PDB entry 1P5U | X-ray diffraction, 1.99 A resolution | chains A and B of the 3 polymer chains in the assembly

# Chain A
Protein: Chaperone protein Caf1M
Source organism: Yersinia pestis
Notes: fragment: residues 24-258 of SWS P26926
UniProt: P26926 (CAF1M_YERPE); residues 1-235 here correspond to UniProt positions 24-258 (UniProt number = residue number + 23)
Amino-acid sequence (235 residues; numbered 1 to 235; the number before each row is that of its first residue):
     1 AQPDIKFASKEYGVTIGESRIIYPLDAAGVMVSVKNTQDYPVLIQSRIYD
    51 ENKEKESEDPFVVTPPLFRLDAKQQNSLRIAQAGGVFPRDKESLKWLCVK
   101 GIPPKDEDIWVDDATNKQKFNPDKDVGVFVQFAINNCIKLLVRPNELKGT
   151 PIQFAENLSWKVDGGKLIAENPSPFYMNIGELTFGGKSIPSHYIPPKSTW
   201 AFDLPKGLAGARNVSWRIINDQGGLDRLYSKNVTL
Disordered / not traced: 1-8, 55-59, 107-121, 235
Cystine bridges: Cys98-Cys137

# Chain B
Protein: F1 capsule antigen
Source organism: Yersinia pestis
Notes: fragment: residues 22-170 of SWS P26948
UniProt: P26948 (CAF1_YERPE); residues 1-149 here correspond to UniProt positions 22-170 (UniProt number = residue number + 21)
Amino-acid sequence (149 residues; numbered 1 to 149; the number before each row is that of its first residue):
     1 ADLTASTTRTATLVEPARITLTYKEGAPITIMDNGNIDTELLVGTLTLGG
    51 YKTGTTSTSVNFTDAAGDPMYLTFTSQDGNNHQFTTKVIGKDSRDFDISP
   101 KVNGENLVGDDVVLATGSQDFFVRSIGSKGGKLAAGKYTDAVTVTVSNQ
Differences from the reference sequence: engineered mutation Arg9 (Ala30 in P26948)
What the authors report for this chain:
  - contacts within the chain: Glu15-Lys52 (salt bridge), Arg18-Gly50

# Interface between chain A and chain B
Pairs across the interface (102):
  Ser9(A) - Tyr23(B)
  Lys10(A) - Leu21(B)
  Lys10(A) - Thr22(B)
  Lys10(A) - Tyr23(B)  hydrogen bond (backbone-backbone)
  Glu11(A) - Leu21(B)
  Glu11(A) - Thr22(B)  hydrogen bond
  Tyr12(A) - Thr20(B)
  Tyr12(A) - Leu21(B)  hydrogen bond (backbone-backbone)
  Gly13(A) - Ile19(B)
  Val14(A) - Ala17(B)
  Val14(A) - Ile19(B)  hydrogen bond (backbone-backbone)
  Thr15(A) - Ala17(B)
  Thr15(A) - Arg18(B)
  Ile16(A) - Pro16(B)
  Ile16(A) - Ala17(B)  hydrogen bond (backbone-backbone)
  Gly17(A) - Val14(B)
  Gly17(A) - Pro16(B)
  Glu18(A) - Ala17(B)
  Ser19(A) - Glu15(B)  hydrogen bond (backbone-backbone)
  Ser19(A) - Ala17(B)
  Arg20(A) - Gln149(B)  hydrogen bond (side chain-backbone)
  Trp96(A) - Ser147(B)
  Trp96(A) - Asn148(B)
  Lys100(A) - Thr143(B)  hydrogen bond
  Asp123(A) - Ala135(B)
  Lys124(A) - Ile31(B)
  Lys124(A) - Ala135(B)
  Asp125(A) - Ile29(B)
  Asp125(A) - Thr30(B)
  Asp125(A) - Ala135(B)
  Asp125(A) - Gly136(B)  hydrogen bond (backbone-backbone)
  Val126(A) - Ile29(B)  hydrogen bond (backbone-backbone)
  Val126(A) - Ile31(B)  hydrophobic
  Val126(A) - Phe84(B)  hydrophobic
  Val126(A) - Gly136(B)
  Val126(A) - Tyr138(B)  hydrophobic
  Gly127(A) - Gly136(B)  hydrogen bond (backbone-backbone)
  Gly127(A) - Lys137(B)
  Gly127(A) - Tyr138(B)  hydrogen bond (backbone-backbone)
  Val128(A) - Ile29(B)  hydrophobic
  Val128(A) - Val43(B)  hydrophobic
  Val128(A) - Phe74(B)  hydrophobic
  Val128(A) - Phe84(B)  hydrophobic
  Val128(A) - Tyr138(B)
  Phe129(A) - Tyr138(B)  hydrogen bond (backbone-backbone)
  Phe129(A) - Thr139(B)
  Phe129(A) - Asp140(B)  hydrogen bond (backbone-backbone)
  Val130(A) - Tyr23(B)  hydrophobic
  Val130(A) - Phe74(B)  hydrophobic
  Val130(A) - Asp140(B)
  Val130(A) - Val142(B)  hydrophobic
  Gln131(A) - Asp140(B)  hydrogen bond (backbone-backbone)
  Gln131(A) - Ala141(B)
  Gln131(A) - Val142(B)  hydrogen bond (backbone-backbone)
  Phe132(A) - Leu21(B)  hydrophobic
  Phe132(A) - Tyr23(B)  hydrophobic
  Phe132(A) - Leu46(B)  hydrophobic
  Phe132(A) - Val142(B)
  Phe132(A) - Val144(B)  hydrophobic
  Ala133(A) - Val142(B)  hydrogen bond (backbone-backbone)
  Ala133(A) - Thr143(B)
  Ala133(A) - Val144(B)  hydrogen bond (backbone-backbone)
  Ile134(A) - Ile19(B)
  Ile134(A) - Thr20(B)
  Ile134(A) - Leu21(B)
  Ile134(A) - Val144(B)
  Asn135(A) - Thr143(B)
  Asn135(A) - Val144(B)  hydrogen bond (backbone-backbone)
  Asn135(A) - Thr145(B)  hydrogen bond
  Asn135(A) - Val146(B)  hydrogen bond (backbone-backbone)
  Asn136(A) - Ala17(B)  hydrogen bond (side chain-backbone)
  Asn136(A) - Ile19(B)
  Asn136(A) - Val146(B)
  Asn136(A) - Asn148(B)  hydrogen bond
  Cys137(A) - Thr145(B)
  Cys137(A) - Val146(B)  hydrogen bond (backbone-backbone)
  Cys137(A) - Ser147(B)
  Cys137(A) - Asn148(B)  hydrogen bond (backbone-backbone)
  Ile138(A) - Ala17(B)  hydrophobic
  Ile138(A) - Asn148(B)
  Lys139(A) - Asn148(B)
  Lys139(A) - Gln149(B)  hydrogen bond (side chain-backbone)
  Asn178(A) - Gln149(B)
  Gly180(A) - Gly54(B)
  Ser188(A) - Val113(B)
  Pro190(A) - Thr56(B)
  Pro190(A) - Asp111(B)
  Pro190(A) - Val112(B)
  Pro190(A) - Val113(B)  hydrophobic
  Ser191(A) - Gly54(B)
  Ser191(A) - Thr56(B)
  Ser191(A) - Gln149(B)
  His192(A) - Gln149(B)
  Ile219(A) - Gln149(B)
  Gln222(A) - Thr12(B)
  Gln222(A) - Leu13(B)
  Gln222(A) - Val14(B)
  Gln222(A) - Glu15(B)  hydrogen bond (backbone-backbone)
  Gly223(A) - Glu15(B)
  Gly223(A) - Lys52(B)
  Gly224(A) - Glu15(B)
  Leu225(A) - Lys52(B)
Other interface residues (no listed pair), chain A (46 interface residues in all): Pro122, Ile179, Ile189, Tyr193
Other interface residues (no listed pair), chain B (48 interface residues in all): Lys24, Glu25, Pro28, Ile37, Thr53, Phe62, Leu133, Ala134

# Overview
46 residues of chain A and 48 residues of chain B are in contact; the contacts include 27 hydrogen bonds.
Polar pairs include Glu11(A)-Thr22(B), Arg20(A)-Gln149(B) and Lys100(A)-Thr143(B). The paper reports contacts
within the chain involving Glu15(B), Lys52(B) and Arg18(B) among others.
Here chain A is Chaperone protein Caf1M and chain B is F1 capsule antigen, both from Yersinia pestis. Entry
1P5U (X-ray structure of the ternary Caf1M:Caf1:Caf1 chaperone:subunit:subunit complex) was determined by
X-ray diffraction together with 1P5V from the same study.
